3JBF - chains 1 and 3 of the 5 polymer chains in the assembly; structure by electron microscopy, 4.60 A resolution (low resolution: residue-level contacts below are approximate; hydrogen-bond / salt-bridge calls are withheld).

# Chain 1
Name: Capsid protein VP1
From: Human poliovirus 1 Mahoney
Reference sequence: P03300 (POLG_POL1M); residues 1-302 here correspond to UniProt positions 580-881 (UniProt number = residue number + 579)
Amino-acid sequence (302 residues; row label = number of the first residue in the row):
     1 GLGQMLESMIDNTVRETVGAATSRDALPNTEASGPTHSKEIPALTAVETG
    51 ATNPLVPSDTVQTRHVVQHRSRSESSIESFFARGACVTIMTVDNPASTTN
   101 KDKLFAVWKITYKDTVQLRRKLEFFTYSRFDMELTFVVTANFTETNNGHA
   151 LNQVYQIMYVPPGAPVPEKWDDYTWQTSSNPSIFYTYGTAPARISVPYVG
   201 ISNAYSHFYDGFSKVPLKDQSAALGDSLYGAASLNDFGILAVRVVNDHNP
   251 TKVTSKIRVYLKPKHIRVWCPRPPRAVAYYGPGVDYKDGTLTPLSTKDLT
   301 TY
Unresolved in the structure: 1-19
Swiss-Prot annotation at these positions:
  - region: G1 to A21 (Amphipathic alpha-helix)
  - site: Y302 (Cleavage)

# Chain 3
Name: Capsid protein VP3
From: Human poliovirus 1 Mahoney
Reference sequence: P03300 (POLG_POL1M); residues 1-237 here correspond to UniProt positions 342-578 (UniProt number = residue number + 341)
Amino-acid sequence (237 residues; numbered 1 to 237; the number before each row is that of its first residue):
     1 GLPVMNTPGSNQYLTADNFQSPCALPEFDVTPPIDIPGEVKNMMELAEID
    51 TMIPFDLSATKKNTMEMYRVRLSDKPHTDDPILCLSLSPASDPRLSHTML
   101 GEILNYYTHWAGSLKFTFLFCGSMMATGKLLVSYAPPGADPPKKRKEAML
   151 GTHVIWDIGLQSSCTMVVPWISNTTYRQTIDDSFTEGGYISVFYQTRIVV
   201 PLSTPREMDILGFVSACNDFSVRLLRDTTHIEQKALA
Unresolved in the structure: 236-237
Differences from the reference sequence: conflict S123 (Phe464 in P03300)

# Interface between chain 1 and chain 3
Pairs across the interface (166):
  L27(1) with N218(3); D219(3); F220(3)
  P28(1) with N218(3)
  A43(1) with C164(3); T165(3)
  L44(1) with W156(3); S163(3)
  T45(1) with T117(3); Q161(3); S163(3); T165(3)
  A46(1) with S163(3)
  V47(1) with D50(3); T117(3); L119(3); S163(3)
  E48(1) with L119(3); S162(3)
  T52(1) with E48(3); D50(3); K115(3)
  N53(1) with K115(3); T165(3)
  L55(1) with K115(3); T165(3); V167(3); C217(3)
  V56(1) with N218(3)
  P57(1) with S113(3); D219(3)
  T60(1) with T165(3); V167(3)
  V61(1) with T152(3); P169(3)
  R70(1) with A111(3); G112(3); T175(3); Y176(3); D219(3); S221(3)
  R72(1) with N42(3); M44(3); E48(3); C217(3); N218(3); D219(3); F220(3)
  E74(1) with Y107(3); R223(3); L224(3); L225(3)
  S75(1) with N42(3); M43(3); M44(3); Y107(3); V222(3)
  S76(1) with K41(3)
  I77(1) with V40(3); K41(3); N42(3)
  S79(1) with L225(3)
  F80(1) with M43(3); Y106(3); Y107(3); L225(3)
  A82(1) with A16(3)
  R83(1) with T15(3); A16(3); L225(3)
  G84(1) with T15(3)
  D114(1) with Q233(3)
  T115(1) with Q233(3)
  V116(1) with Q233(3)
  Q117(1) with D227(3)
  R120(1) with E102(3); Y106(3); T228(3); H230(3); I231(3)
  K121(1) with Y106(3)
  F124(1) with Y106(3)
  F125(1) with V40(3); L46(3)
  R129(1) with V30(3); T31(3); P32(3); P33(3)
  E133(1) with F19(3)
  T135(1) with Y13(3)
  P181(1) with A24(3)
  A190(1) with N11(3)
  R193(1) with Y13(3); D17(3); F19(3); S21(3); P22(3)
  I194(1) with P22(3)
  S195(1) with S21(3); P22(3); C23(3); A24(3)
  V196(1) with A24(3); L25(3)
  Y198(1) with F28(3)
  V199(1) with L25(3); F28(3)
  S202(1) with T31(3)
  N203(1) with T31(3); I34(3)
  K262(1) with D17(3)
  K264(1) with S21(3)
  R267(1) with E39(3)
  V268(1) with E39(3); V40(3)
  W269(1) with I36(3); G38(3); E39(3)
  C270(1) with P37(3); G38(3)
  P271(1) with V40(3); L46(3)
  R272(1) with M99(3)
  P273(1) with M99(3)
  P274(1) with E102(3)
  A276(1) with H230(3)
  A278(1) with I231(3)
  Y279(1) with I231(3)
  T292(1) with N63(3)
  P293(1) with N63(3); H97(3)
  L294(1) with L57(3); N63(3); M67(3); H97(3)
  S295(1) with L57(3); K62(3)
  T296(1) with L57(3); A59(3); K62(3)
  K297(1) with L57(3); S58(3); R94(3)
  D298(1) with R94(3)
  L299(1) with D56(3); I82(3); L83(3); C84(3); R94(3)
  T300(1) with P81(3); I82(3); C84(3); K143(3)
  T301(1) with C84(3); R94(3); K143(3)
  Y302(1) with C84(3); L85(3); S86(3); R94(3); P141(3); P142(3); K143(3); Y189(3); I190(3); S191(3)
Other interface residues (no listed pair), chain 1 (81 interface residues in all): T30, S71, P191, P197, G200, A204, Y260, R275, V277, L291
Other interface residues (no listed pair), chain 3 (95 interface residues in all): N18, I49, P54, F55, V70, P93, V154, M166, F213, S215

# Summary
Chain 1 and chain 3 form an interface of 81 and 95 residues respectively.
Here chain 1 is Capsid protein VP1 and chain 3 is Capsid protein VP3, both from Human poliovirus 1 Mahoney.
Entry 3JBF (Complex of poliovirus with VHH PVSP19B) was determined by electron microscopy (same publication as
3JBC, 3JBD, 3JBE and 3JBG).
